4PVR - chains A and B; structure by X-ray diffraction, 1.75 A resolution.

Chain A (and B):
Protein: Isoaspartyl peptidase/L-asparaginase
From: Homo sapiens
Notes: EC 3.4.19.5, 3.5.1.1; chain B of this document is another copy of the same molecule, construct and numbering; everything in this record applies to it too
UniProt: Q7L266 (ASGL1_HUMAN); numbering as in UniProt (aligned over 1-308)
Chain sequence (310 residues; row label = number of the first residue in the row; numbers below 1 keep their minus sign (Gly-1 is residue -1)):
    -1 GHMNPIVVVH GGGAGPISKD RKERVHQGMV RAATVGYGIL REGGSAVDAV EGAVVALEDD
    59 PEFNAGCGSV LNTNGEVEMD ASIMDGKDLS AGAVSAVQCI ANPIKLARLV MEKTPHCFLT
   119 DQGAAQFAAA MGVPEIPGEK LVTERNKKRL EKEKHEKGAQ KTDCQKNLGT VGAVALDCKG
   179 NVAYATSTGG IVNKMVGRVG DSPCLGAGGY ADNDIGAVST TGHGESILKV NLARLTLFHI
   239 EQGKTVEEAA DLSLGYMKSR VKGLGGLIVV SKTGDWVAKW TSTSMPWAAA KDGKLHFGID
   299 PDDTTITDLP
Unresolved in the structure: -1, 154-164 (chain B: -1, 154-167)
Differences from the reference sequence: expression tag (-1 to 0)
Metal / ion sites: Na+: Leu55, Glu56, Asp58, Phe61, Ala63, Cys65
Residues lining bound ligands: aspartic acid (ASP): Gly11, Asn165, Leu166, Thr168, Thr186, Gly188, Ile189, Arg196, Gly198, Asp199, Ser200, Thr219, Gly220, His221, Gly222, Ile225
UniProt features mapped onto this chain:
  - active site: Thr168 (Nucleophile)
  - binding site (substrate): Arg196 to Asp199, Thr219 to Gly222
  - modified residue: Met1 (N-acetylmethionine)
  - natural variant: Gly178 (G178R: Found in a large family with early-onset recessive retinal degeneration)
  - mutagenesis: Thr168 (T168A/C: Abolishes activation by autocleavage. Abolishes enzyme activity; T168S: Strongly reduced enzyme activity)
What the authors report for this chain:
  - binding site for aspartic acid: Thr168, Arg196, Asp199
  - conformationally variable residues (order/disorder transition): Glu154 to Gly167
  - catalytic residues: Asn62, Thr168, Thr219, Gly220 (proposed by the authors, not directly observed)
  - catalytic residues: Thr186 (by similarity / conservation)

Interface between chain A and chain B:
Pairs across the interface (84):
  Met82(A) - Lys227(B)
  Gly84(A) - Arg258(B)  hydrogen bond (backbone-side chain)
  Lys85(A) - Arg258(B)  hydrogen bond (backbone-side chain)
  Leu87(A) - Lys227(B)
  Leu87(A) - Tyr254(B)
  Leu87(A) - Arg258(B)
  Leu87(A) - Val259(B)  hydrophobic
  Ala94(A) - Thr118(B)
  Thr112(A) - Met193(B)
  Pro113(A) - Glu223(B)
  His114(A) - Lys192(B)
  His114(A) - Met193(B)  hydrogen bond (side chain-backbone)
  His114(A) - Arg196(B)
  His114(A) - Glu223(B)  salt bridge
  Cys115(A) - Glu223(B)
  Cys115(A) - Leu226(B)  hydrophobic
  Cys115(A) - Lys227(B)
  Phe116(A) - Gly195(B)
  Phe116(A) - Arg196(B)
  Phe116(A) - Val197(B)  hydrogen bond (backbone-backbone)
  Phe116(A) - Cys202(B)  hydrophobic
  Leu117(A) - Gly195(B)
  Leu117(A) - Arg196(B)
  Thr118(A) - Ala94(B)
  Thr118(A) - Thr118(B)  hydrogen bond
  Thr118(A) - Gly195(B)  hydrogen bond (backbone-backbone)
  Thr118(A) - Val197(B)
  Asp119(A) - Asp119(B)
  Asp119(A) - Gln120(B)  hydrogen bond (side chain-backbone)
  Gln120(A) - Asp119(B)  hydrogen bond (backbone-side chain)
  Gln120(A) - Gln120(B)
  Gly121(A) - Val194(B)
  Gly121(A) - Gly195(B)
  Phe125(A) - Met193(B)  hydrophobic
  Lys192(A) - His114(B)
  Met193(A) - Thr112(B)
  Met193(A) - His114(B)  hydrogen bond (backbone-side chain)
  Met193(A) - Phe125(B)  hydrophobic
  Val194(A) - Gly121(B)
  Val194(A) - Gln124(B)
  Gly195(A) - Phe116(B)
  Gly195(A) - Leu117(B)
  Gly195(A) - Thr118(B)  hydrogen bond (backbone-backbone)
  Gly195(A) - Gly121(B)
  Arg196(A) - His114(B)
  Arg196(A) - Phe116(B)
  Arg196(A) - Leu117(B)
  Val197(A) - Phe116(B)  hydrogen bond (backbone-backbone)
  Val197(A) - Thr118(B)
  Leu203(A) - Leu226(B)
  Leu203(A) - Asn229(B)  hydrogen bond (backbone-side chain)
  Gly204(A) - Asn229(B)
  Tyr208(A) - Lys227(B)  hydrogen bond (side chain-backbone)
  Tyr208(A) - Val228(B)
  Asp210(A) - Tyr254(B)
  Asp210(A) - Arg258(B)  salt bridge
  Asp212(A) - Arg258(B)  salt bridge
  Glu223(A) - Pro113(B)
  Glu223(A) - His114(B)  salt bridge
  Glu223(A) - Cys115(B)
  Leu226(A) - Cys115(B)  hydrophobic
  Leu226(A) - Leu203(B)
  Lys227(A) - Met82(B)
  Lys227(A) - Leu87(B)
  Lys227(A) - Cys115(B)
  Lys227(A) - Tyr208(B)  hydrogen bond (backbone-side chain)
  Val228(A) - Tyr208(B)
  Asn229(A) - Leu203(B)  hydrogen bond (side chain-backbone)
  Asn229(A) - Gly204(B)
  Asn229(A) - Asn229(B)
  Asn229(A) - Arg232(B)
  Phe236(A) - Arg232(B)
  Phe236(A) - Phe236(B)  hydrophobic
  Gln240(A) - Phe236(B)
  Gln240(A) - Gln240(B)  hydrogen bond
  Tyr254(A) - Leu87(B)
  Tyr254(A) - Asp210(B)  hydrogen bond
  Arg258(A) - Gly84(B)  hydrogen bond (side chain-backbone)
  Arg258(A) - Lys85(B)  hydrogen bond (side chain-backbone)
  Arg258(A) - Leu87(B)
  Arg258(A) - Asp210(B)  salt bridge
  Arg258(A) - Asp212(B)  salt bridge
  Val259(A) - Asp86(B)
  Val259(A) - Leu87(B)  hydrophobic
Also at the interface, not in a pair above, chain A (43 interface residues in all): Asp86, Gln124, Cys202, Asn211, Arg232, Leu233
Also at the interface, not in a pair above, chain B (45 interface residues in all): Ser88, Ala89, Asn211, Leu233

In short:
The interface between chain A and chain B involves 43 residues on one side and 45 on the other; the contacts
include 19 hydrogen bonds and 6 salt bridges. Polar contacts include His114(A)-Glu223(B), Asp210(A)-Arg258(B)
and Asp212(A)-Arg258(B). The paper reports catalytic residues Asn62(A), Thr168(A) and Thr219(A) among others;
a binding site for aspartic acid at Thr168(A), Arg196(A) and Asp199(A).
Chain A and chain B are both Isoaspartyl peptidase/L-asparaginase (Homo sapiens); the structure, Crystal
structure of partially-cleaved human l-asparaginase protein in complex with l-aspartate, was determined by
X-ray diffraction together with 4PVP, 4PVQ and 4PVS from the same study.
